Entry 4G8K (X-ray diffraction, 2.40 A resolution); this record covers chain A.

== Chain A ==
Protein: 2-5A-dependent ribonuclease
Organism: Homo sapiens
Notes: EC 3.1.26.-; fragment: 2-5A-sensor domain (ANK domain)
Reference sequence: Q05823 (RN5A_HUMAN); numbering as in UniProt (aligned over 1-337)
Amino-acid sequence (337 residues; each row starts with the number of its first residue):
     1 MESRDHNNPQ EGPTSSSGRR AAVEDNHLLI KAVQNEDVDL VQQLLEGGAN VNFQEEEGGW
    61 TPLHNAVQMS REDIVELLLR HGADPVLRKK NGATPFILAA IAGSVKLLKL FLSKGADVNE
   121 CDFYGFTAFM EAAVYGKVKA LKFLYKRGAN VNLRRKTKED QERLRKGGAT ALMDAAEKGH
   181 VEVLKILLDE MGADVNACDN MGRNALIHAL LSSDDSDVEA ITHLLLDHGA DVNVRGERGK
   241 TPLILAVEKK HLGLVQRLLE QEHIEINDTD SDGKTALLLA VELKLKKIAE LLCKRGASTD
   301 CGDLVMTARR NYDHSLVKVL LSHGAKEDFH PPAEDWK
Not modelled in the structure: 1-20, 159-163, 328-337
Curated features (UniProtKB/Swiss-Prot):
  - region: Gly-229 to Pro-242 (2-5A binding (P-loop) 1), Gly-253 to Thr-275 (2-5A binding (P-loop) 2)
  - mutagenesis: Lys-240 (K240N: Reduced 2-5A binding activity; almost complete loss of 2-5A binding activity; when associated with N-274), Lys-274 (K274N: Reduced 2-5A binding activity; almost complete loss of 2-5A binding activity; when associated with N-240)
Reported in the primary citation:
  - conformationally variable residues: Cys-293, Cys-301
  - mutagenesis - R310A, Y312A: unchanged catalytic activity on in the absence of 2-5A

== Summary ==
Curated annotation (UniProt) lists 2 mutagenesis sites. The paper reports that R310A and Y312A leave catalytic
activity on in the absence of 2-5A unchanged; conformational variability at Cys-293 and Cys-301.
Chain A is 2-5A-dependent ribonuclease (Homo sapiens); the structure, Intact sensor domain of human RNase L in
the inactive signaling state, was determined by X-ray diffraction (same publication as 4G8L).
